PDB entry 7BG4 | electron microscopy, 4.20 A resolution (low resolution: residue-level contacts below are approximate; hydrogen-bond / salt-bridge calls are withheld) | chains A and B

== Chain A (and B) ==
Name: Multidrug resistance ABC transporter ATP-binding/permease protein BmrA
Source organism: Bacillus subtilis
Notes: EC 7.6.2.-; chain B of this document is another copy of the same molecule, construct and numbering; everything in this record applies to it too
UniProtKB: O06967 (BMRA_BACSU); numbering as in UniProt (aligned over 1-589)
Amino-acid sequence (599 residues; each row starts with the number of its first residue; numbers below 1 keep their minus sign (Met-9 is residue -9)):
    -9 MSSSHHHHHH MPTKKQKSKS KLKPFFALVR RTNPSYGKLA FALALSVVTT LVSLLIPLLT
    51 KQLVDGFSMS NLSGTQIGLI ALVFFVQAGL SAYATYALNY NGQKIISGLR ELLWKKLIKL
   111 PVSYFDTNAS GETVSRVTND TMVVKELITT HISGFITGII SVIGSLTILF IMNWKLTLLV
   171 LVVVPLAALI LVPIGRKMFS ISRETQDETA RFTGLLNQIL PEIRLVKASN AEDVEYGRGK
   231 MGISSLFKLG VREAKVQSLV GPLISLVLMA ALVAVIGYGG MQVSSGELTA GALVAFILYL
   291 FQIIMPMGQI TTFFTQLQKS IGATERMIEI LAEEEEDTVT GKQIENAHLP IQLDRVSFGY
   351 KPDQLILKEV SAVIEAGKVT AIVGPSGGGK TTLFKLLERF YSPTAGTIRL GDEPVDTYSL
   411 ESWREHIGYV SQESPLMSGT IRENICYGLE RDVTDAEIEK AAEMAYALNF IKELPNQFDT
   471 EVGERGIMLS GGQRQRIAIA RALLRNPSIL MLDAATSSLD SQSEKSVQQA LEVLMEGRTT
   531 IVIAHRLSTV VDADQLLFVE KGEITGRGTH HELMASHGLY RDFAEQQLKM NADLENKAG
Not modelled in the structure: -9 to 8, 270-278 (chain B: -9 to 8, 273-281, 587-589)
Differences from the reference sequence: initiating methionine (-9); expression tag (-8 to 0); engineered mutation Ala504 (Glu in O06967)
Metal / ion sites: Mg2+: Thr381, Gln422
Residues lining bound ligands:
  - ATP (adenosine-5'-triphosphate), molecule 1: Tyr350, Ile356, Pro375, Ser376, Gly377, Gly378, Gly379, Lys380, Thr381, Thr382, Gln422
  - ATP, molecule 2: Leu464, Ile477, Met478, Leu479, Ser480, Gly481, Gly482, Gln483
  - rhodamine 6g (RHQ): Thr39, Ser43, Phe75
Reported in the primary citation:
  - binding site for rhodamine 6g: Thr39, Ser43, Ile46, Phe75, Ala78, Ser81, Ile254, Ser255, Leu258, Phe291, Ile294, Met295, Thr302
  - conformationally variable residues (helix shift): Pro47

== How chain A and chain B interact ==
Contacting residue pairs (173; chain A residue first):
  Val54(A) with Val284(B)
  Leu72(A) with Met259(B)
  Ala82(A) with Ser248(B)
  Tyr86(A) with Ala244(B); Lys245(B); Ser248(B)
  Asn89(A) with Gln247(B)
  Tyr90(A) with Lys238(B); Val241(B)
  Lys94(A) with Lys238(B)
  Ser97(A) with Lys238(B)
  Arg100(A) with Ile233(B); Phe237(B)
  Glu101(A) with Tyr226(B); Lys230(B)
  Trp104(A) with Leu206(B); Tyr226(B); Gly229(B)
  Lys105(A) with Tyr226(B)
  Leu107(A) with Leu210(B)
  Ile108(A) with Glu222(B); Tyr226(B)
  Val112(A) with Arg214(B)
  Phe115(A) with Leu210(B); Ile213(B)
  Asp116(A) with Arg214(B); Ile477(B); Met478(B)
  Ala119(A) with Glu474(B)
  Ser120(A) with Leu210(B); Pro211(B); Glu474(B)
  Gly121(A) with Glu474(B)
  Val124(A) with Leu206(B); Asn207(B)
  Val127(A) with Phe202(B)
  Thr128(A) with Asn129(B); Phe202(B); Thr203(B)
  Asn129(A) with Asn129(B)
  Phe202(A) with Val127(B); Thr128(B)
  Thr203(A) with Thr128(B)
  Leu206(A) with Trp104(B); Val124(B); Val127(B)
  Asn207(A) with Val124(B); Asn207(B)
  Gln208(A) with Ser428(B)
  Ile209(A) with Met427(B)
  Leu210(A) with Leu107(B); Phe115(B); Ser120(B); Thr123(B); Val124(B)
  Pro211(A) with Ser120(B)
  Glu212(A) with Pro425(B)
  Ile213(A) with Ile108(B); Val112(B); Phe115(B)
  Arg214(A) with Val112(B); Phe390(B); Arg414(B)
  Leu215(A) with Arg414(B); Pro425(B); Met427(B); Tyr437(B); Arg491(B)
  Lys217(A) with Ile108(B); Glu326(B); Asp327(B); Glu411(B); Arg414(B)
  Ala218(A) with Arg414(B); Arg495(B)
  Ser219(A) with Glu411(B); Arg414(B); Glu415(B)
  Asn220(A) with Glu415(B); Gly438(B); Glu440(B); Arg441(B)
  Glu222(A) with Ile108(B); Asp327(B)
  Val224(A) with Glu440(B)
  Glu225(A) with Trp104(B); Met427(B)
  Tyr226(A) with Glu101(B); Trp104(B); Lys105(B)
  Arg228(A) with Glu433(B)
  Gly229(A) with Trp104(B)
  Lys230(A) with Glu101(B)
  Ile233(A) with Glu101(B)
  Phe237(A) with Arg100(B)
  Lys238(A) with Tyr90(B); Lys94(B)
  Val241(A) with Tyr90(B)
  Ala244(A) with Asn89(B)
  Lys245(A) with Tyr86(B)
  Ser248(A) with Ala82(B); Tyr83(B); Tyr86(B)
  Pro252(A) with Gly79(B); Ala82(B)
  Met259(A) with Leu72(B)
  Glu326(A) with Lys217(B)
  Tyr350(A) with Met478(B)
  Gln354(A) with Pro465(B)
  Pro375(A) with Asp510(B)
  Ser376(A) with Phe460(B); Arg486(B); Asp510(B)
  Glu411(A) with Ser219(B)
  Arg414(A) with Arg214(B); Lys217(B); Ala218(B); Ser219(B)
  Glu415(A) with Ser219(B)
  Tyr419(A) with Leu215(B)
  Glu423(A) with Arg484(B)
  Pro425(A) with Glu212(B); Leu215(B)
  Met427(A) with Gln208(B); Ile209(B); Glu225(B)
  Ser428(A) with Gln208(B)
  Tyr437(A) with Leu215(B); Ala218(B)
  Gly438(A) with Asn220(B)
  Glu440(A) with Asn220(B); Val224(B)
  Glu474(A) with Ser120(B); Gly121(B); Gln208(B)
  Arg475(A) with Arg475(B)
  Ile477(A) with Asp116(B)
  Gly481(A) with Gln422(B)
  Arg484(A) with Glu423(B)
  Arg486(A) with Ser376(B)
  Arg495(A) with Ala218(B)
  Thr506(A) with Arg536(B)
  Ser507(A) with Ser507(B)
  Asp510(A) with Pro375(B); Ser376(B)
  Ser511(A) with Gln576(B); Gln577(B)
  Gln512(A) with Gln576(B)
  Glu514(A) with Arg536(B)
  Lys515(A) with Gln576(B)
  His535(A) with Ser507(B); Ser508(B)
  Arg536(A) with Thr506(B); Leu509(B); Glu514(B)
  Ser538(A) with Met580(B); Asn581(B); Leu584(B)
  His560(A) with Leu584(B)
  Gln576(A) with Ser511(B); Gln512(B)
  Gln577(A) with Ser511(B)
  Leu578(A) with Leu584(B)
  Met580(A) with Ser511(B); Glu514(B); Lys515(B)
  Asn581(A) with Ser538(B); Asn581(B)
  Asp583(A) with Val541(B)
  Leu584(A) with Ser538(B); Val541(B); Leu578(B)
  Lys587(A) with His561(B)
Also at the interface, not in a pair above, chain A (127 interface residues in all): Phe75, Gln93, Leu110, Glu122, Thr123, Glu136, Val216, Ala221, Gly251, Leu262, Ile266, Leu288, Asp327, Lys385, Phe390, Tyr391, Gln422, Leu439, Gly473, Met478, Ser480, Gly482, Arg491, Ser508, Leu537, Val541, His561, Phe573, Lys579
Also at the interface, not in a pair above, chain B (124 interface residues in all): Lys51, Thr65, Ser97, Lys109, Leu110, Ala119, Met132, Glu136, Ala221, Gly240, Glu243, Leu262, Tyr350, Lys351, Thr381, Tyr391, Leu426, His535, Thr559, Asp583, Asn586

== In short ==
Chain A and chain B form an interface of 127 and 124 residues respectively. Ligands of chain A: ATP and
rhodamine 6g. Thr381(A) and Gln422(A) form the Mg2+ site. From the paper: a binding site for rhodamine 6g at
Thr39(A), Ser43(A) and Ile46(A) among others; conformational variability at Pro47(A).
Both chains are Multidrug resistance ABC transporter ATP-binding/permease protein BmrA (Bacillus subtilis).
Entry 7BG4 (Multidrug resistance transporter BmrA mutant E504A bound with ATP, Mg, and Rhodamine 6G solved by
Cryo-EM) was determined by electron microscopy together with 7OW8, 6R72 and 6R81 from the same study.
